8I02 - chains F and A of the 7 polymer chains in the assembly; structure by electron microscopy, 2.90 A resolution.

Chain F:
Name: Cph1
Organism: Schizosaccharomyces pombe
UniProtKB: Q09819 (YAC5_SCHPO); numbering as in UniProt (aligned over 1-404)
Chain sequence (404 residues; row label = number of the first residue in the row):
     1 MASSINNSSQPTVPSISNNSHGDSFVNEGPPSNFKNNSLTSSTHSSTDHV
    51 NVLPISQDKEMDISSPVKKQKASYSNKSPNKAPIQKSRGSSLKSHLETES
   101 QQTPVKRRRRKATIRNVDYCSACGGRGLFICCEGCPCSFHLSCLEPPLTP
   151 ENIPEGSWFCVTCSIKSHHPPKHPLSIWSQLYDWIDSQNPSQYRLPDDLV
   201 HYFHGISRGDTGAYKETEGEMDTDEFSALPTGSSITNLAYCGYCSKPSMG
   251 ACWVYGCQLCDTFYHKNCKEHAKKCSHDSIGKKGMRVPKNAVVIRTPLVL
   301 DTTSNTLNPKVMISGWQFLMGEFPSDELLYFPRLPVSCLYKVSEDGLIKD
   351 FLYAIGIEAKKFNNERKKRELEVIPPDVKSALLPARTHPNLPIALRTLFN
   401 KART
Disordered / not traced: 1-113, 221-234, 289-330
Swiss-Prot annotation at these positions:
  - zinc finger: Val-117 to Lys-166 (PHD-type)
  - modified residue: Thr-47 (Phosphothreonine)
Bound ions: Zn2+ site 1: Cys-120, His-140, Cys-143; Zn2+ site 2: Cys-137, Cys-160

Chain A:
Name: Paired amphipathic helix protein pst2
Organism: Schizosaccharomyces pombe
UniProtKB: O13919 (PST2_SCHPO); residue numbers follow UniProt; this construct covers 1-1075
Chain sequence (1075 residues; row label = number of the first residue in the row):
     1 MEQTLAILKNDNSTLVAEMQNQLVHDFSPNGTALPELDIKAFVQKLGQRL
    51 CHRPYVYSAFMDVVKALHNEIVDFPGFIERISVILRDYPDLLEYLNIFLP
   101 SSYKYLLSNSGANFTLQFTTPSGPVSTPSTYVATYNDLPCTYHRAIGFVS
   151 RVRRALLSNPEQFFKLQDSLRKFKNSECSLSELQTIVTSLLAEHPSLAHE
   201 FHNFLPSSIFFGSKPPLGSFPLRGIQSSQFTLSNISDLLSQSRPDNLSPF
   251 SHLSNESSDFFKNVKNVLTDVETYHEFLKLLNLYVQGIIDRNILVSRGFG
   301 FLKSNSGLWRSFLSLTSLSPEEFLSVYNSACSDFPECGPSYRLLPVEERN
   351 ISCSGRDDFAWGILNDDWVSHPTWASEESGFIVQRKTPYEEAMTKLEEER
   401 YEFDRHIEATSWTIKSLKKIQNRINELPEEERETYTLEEGLGLPSKSIYK
   451 KTIKLVYTSEHAEEMFKALERMPCLTLPLVISRLEEKNEEWKSVKRSLQP
   501 GWRSIEFKNYDKSLDSQCVYFKARDKKNVSSKFLLAEADILRSQAKLHFP
   551 LRSRSAFEFSFVYDNEIVLFDTCYMVCTYIVCNSPSGLKKVEHFFKNILP
   601 LHFGLEKDKFSIFLDQVFRGPDYDVNAPNIVGNKPVRRKRSNSITQLTEF
   651 VKQPKINGQRESRSAAAARKKEESGNKSQSNSQNSLSDESGNVTPVSKKQ
   701 LSQPAAAIKASLKYPSHPDSLLEHQDHAGDTENEMHDDVDKEQFGYSSMY
   751 VFFRLFNLLYERLYELQRLEDQVSIIQQRIIPNPVSQKQKIWRDRWNDLS
   801 DVPDEKTHYENTYVMILRLIYGIVDQSAFEDYLRFYYGNKAYKIYTIDKL
   851 VWSAAKQVHHIVSDGKYKFVTSLVEQNSSASPKKNYDDFLYRLEIEKLLN
   901 PDEILFRFCWINKFKSFGIKIMKRANLIVDQSLDTQRRVWKKYVQNYRIQ
   951 KLTEEISYKNYRCPFLCRNIEKERTVEQLVSRLQTKLLRSAELVSGLQAK
  1001 LCLDSFKLLYLPRTEDSYIDASYLRLRDTDFLDCQNKRKQRWRNRWESLL
  1051 KSVRGTSDNTAEVNFDADINALFIP
Disordered / not traced: 1-37, 127-130, 244-255, 622-707, 725-737, 880-885, 927-957, 1054-1075
Swiss-Prot annotation at these positions:
  - modified residue (Phosphoserine): Ser-641, Ser-643

Chain F / chain A interface:
Residue-residue contacts - 19 pairs, chain F then chain A:
  Leu-347(F) / Leu-278(A)
  Leu-347(F) / Asn-282(A)
  Ile-348(F) / Phe-261(A)  hydrophobic
  Asp-350(F) / Val-285(A)
  Phe-351(F) / Phe-261(A)  hydrophobic
  Phe-351(F) / Leu-281(A)  hydrophobic
  Phe-351(F) / Tyr-284(A)  hydrophobic
  Phe-351(F) / Val-285(A)  hydrophobic
  Phe-351(F) / Leu-294(A)  hydrophobic
  Phe-351(F) / Leu-315(A)  hydrophobic
  Leu-352(F) / Ser-257(A)
  Leu-352(F) / Phe-261(A)  hydrophobic
  Ile-355(F) / Tyr-284(A)
  Ile-355(F) / Leu-315(A)
  Ile-355(F) / Thr-316(A)
  Glu-358(F) / Tyr-284(A)  hydrogen bond
  Ala-359(F) / Ser-317(A)
  Phe-362(F) / Arg-291(A)
  Asn-363(F) / Ser-317(A)  hydrogen bond
Interface residues without a listed pair, chain F (14 interface residues in all): Glu-344, Ala-354, Arg-366, Arg-386
Interface residues without a listed pair, chain A (17 interface residues in all): Pro-139, Lys-265, Tyr-274, His-275, Phe-312

Overview:
The interface between chain F and chain A involves 14 residues on one side and 17 on the other, with 2
hydrogen bonds. Among the polar pairs are Glu-358(F)/Tyr-284(A) and Asn-363(F)/Ser-317(A). Cys-120(F),
His-140(F) and Cys-143(F) form the Zn2+ site 1.
Here chain F is Cph1 and chain A is Paired amphipathic helix protein pst2, both from Schizosaccharomyces
pombe. Entry 8I02 (Cryo-EM structure of the SIN3S complex from S. pombe) was determined by electron microscopy
(same publication as 8I03).
